Entry 9O62 (electron microscopy, 2.03 A resolution); this record covers chains a and b of the 14 polymer chains in the assembly.

== Chain a ==
Name: 1C5H TCR delta chain
Organism: Homo sapiens
Amino-acid sequence (239 residues; row label = number of the first residue in the row):
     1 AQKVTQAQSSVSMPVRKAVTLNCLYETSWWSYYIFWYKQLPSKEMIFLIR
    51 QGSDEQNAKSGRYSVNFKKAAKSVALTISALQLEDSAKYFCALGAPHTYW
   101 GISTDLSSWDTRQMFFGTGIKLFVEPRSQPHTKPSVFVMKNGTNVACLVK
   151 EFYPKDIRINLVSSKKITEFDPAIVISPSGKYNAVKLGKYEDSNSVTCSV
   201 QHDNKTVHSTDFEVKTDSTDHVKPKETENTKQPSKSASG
Not modelled in the structure: 1-2, 150, 160-165, 190-198, 203-239
Disulfide bonds: Cys23-Cys91

== Chain b ==
Name: TCR gamma chain
Organism: Homo sapiens
Amino-acid sequence (237 residues; row label = number of the first residue in the row):
     1 SSNLEGGTKSVTRPTRSSAEITCDLTVINAFYIHWYLHQEGKAPQRLLYY
    51 DVSNSKDVLESGLSPGKYYTHTPRRWSWILILRNLIENDSGVYYCATWDR
   101 PSKLFGSGTTLVVTDKQLDADVSPKPTIFLPSIAETKLQKAGTYLCLLEK
   151 FFPDVIKIHWQEKKSNTILGSQEGNTMKTNDTYMKFSWLTVPEESLDKEH
   201 RCIVRHENNKNGVDQEIIFPPIKTDVITMDPKDNASG
Not modelled in the structure: 1-8, 117-119, 132-133, 167, 193-197, 211, 222-237
Disulfide bonds: Cys23-Cys95

== Chain a / chain b interface ==
Residue-residue contacts (79):
  Phe35(a) with Trp98(b), hydrophobic; Pro101(b); Ser102(b)
  Tyr37(a) with Ser102(b); Lys103(b), hydrogen bond (side chain-backbone); Phe105(b), hydrophobic
  Gln39(a) with His38(b), hydrogen bond; Glu40(b); Tyr94(b), hydrogen bond
  Ser42(a) with Lys9(b); Ser107(b)
  Lys43(a) with Glu40(b), salt bridge; Val92(b); Tyr94(b), hydrogen bond (backbone-side chain); Ser107(b)
  Met45(a) with Pro44(b), hydrophobic; Phe105(b)
  Phe47(a) with Pro101(b); Ser102(b)
  Arg50(a) with Pro101(b)
  Phe90(a) with His38(b); Pro44(b)
  Pro96(a) with Trp98(b), hydrophobic
  His97(a) with Asp99(b); Arg100(b), hydrogen bond (side chain-backbone)
  Trp109(a) with Trp98(b)
  Asp110(a) with Tyr32(b); His34(b), hydrogen bond (backbone-side chain); Trp98(b)
  Thr111(a) with Tyr32(b); His34(b); Arg46(b), hydrogen bond (backbone-side chain); Tyr49(b)
  Arg112(a) with His34(b); Arg46(b); Trp98(b), hydrogen bond (backbone-side chain); Lys103(b), hydrogen bond (backbone-side chain)
  Gln113(a) with Tyr36(b); Arg46(b)
  Met114(a) with Tyr36(b), hydrogen bond (backbone-side chain); Trp98(b), hydrophobic; Lys103(b); Phe105(b), hydrophobic
  Phe116(a) with Tyr36(b), hydrophobic; Ala43(b); Pro44(b); Phe105(b), hydrophobic
  Gly117(a) with Ala43(b)
  Thr118(a) with Ala43(b)
  Ser135(a) with Gln139(b), hydrogen bond
  Phe137(a) with Glu135(b)
  Met139(a) with Phe129(b), hydrophobic; Thr143(b); Leu145(b), hydrophobic
  Asn141(a) with Ile128(b), hydrogen bond (side chain-backbone); Phe129(b)
  Asn144(a) with Thr127(b); Phe129(b)
  Leu148(a) with Thr143(b); Trp188(b)
  Phe170(a) with Glu149(b); Met177(b), hydrophobic; Met184(b), hydrophobic
  Asp171(a) with Met177(b)
  Ala173(a) with Gly174(b); Asn175(b); Phe186(b), hydrophobic
  Val175(a) with Gln172(b); Glu173(b); Trp188(b), hydrophobic
  Ile176(a) with Gln172(b), hydrogen bond (backbone-side chain)
  Ser177(a) with Gln172(b)
  Pro178(a) with Gln172(b)
  Asn183(a) with Gln172(b)
  Val185(a) with Leu145(b), hydrophobic; Phe186(b), hydrophobic; Trp188(b), hydrophobic
  Leu187(a) with Leu147(b), hydrophobic; Phe186(b), hydrophobic
Interface residues without a listed pair, chain a (42 interface residues in all): Glu44, Lys88, Gly94, Ser108, Lys140, Ala146
Interface residues without a listed pair, chain b (42 interface residues in all): Lys42, Glu60, Thr110, Leu130, Pro131

== In short ==
Chain a and chain b each contribute 42 residues to their interface; the contacts include 13 hydrogen bonds and
1 salt bridge. Among the polar pairs are Lys43(a)-Glu40(b), Tyr37(a)-Lys103(b) and Gln39(a)-His38(b).
Here chain a is 1C5H TCR delta chain and chain b is TCR gamma chain, both from Homo sapiens. Entry 9O62 (1C5H
TCR bound to R-phycoerythrin) was determined by electron microscopy together with 9MGB, 9MKO, 9O60 and 9O61
from the same study.
